PDB entry 8WTE | X-ray diffraction, 2.17 A resolution | chains A and B of the 5 polymer chains in the assembly

Chain A:
Name: T-cell receptor alpha chain
From: Mus musculus
Notes: engineered mutation(s): T159C
Chain sequence (198 residues; each row starts with the number of its first residue):
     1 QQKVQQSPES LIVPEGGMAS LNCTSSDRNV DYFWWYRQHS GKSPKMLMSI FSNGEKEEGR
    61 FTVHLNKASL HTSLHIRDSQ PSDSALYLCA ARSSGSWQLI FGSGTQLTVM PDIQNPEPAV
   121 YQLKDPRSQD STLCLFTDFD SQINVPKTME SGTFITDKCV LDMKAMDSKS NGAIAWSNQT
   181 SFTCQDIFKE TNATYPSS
Not modelled in the structure: 1-2, 164-166, 178-181, 193-198
Cystine bridges: Cys23-Cys89, Cys134-Cys184
What the authors report for this chain:
  - mutagenesis - N29L, N29M, N29T, S49K, S49Q, S49R, S52E, S52I, S52Q, S94A, G95F: decreased binding to MHC class I antigen (Fragment)

Chain B:
Name: T-cell receptor beta chain
From: Mus musculus
Notes: engineered mutation(s): S170C
Chain sequence (239 residues; numbered 1 to 239; the number before each row is that of its first residue):
     1 KIIQKPKYLV AVTGSEKILI CEQYLGHNAM YWYRQSAKKP LEFMFSYSYQ KLMDNQTASS
    61 RFQPQSSKKN HLDLQITALK PDDSATYFCA SSQDRGDSAE TLYFGSGTRL TVLEDLRNVT
   121 PPKVSLFEPS KAEIANKQKA TLVCLARGFF PDHVELSWWV NGKEVHSGVC TDPQAYKESN
   181 YSYCLSSRLR VSATFWHNPR NHFRCQVQFH GLSEEDKWPE GSPKPVTQNI SAEAWGRAD
Not modelled in the structure: 220-222
Cystine bridges: Cys21-Cys89, Cys144-Cys205
What the authors report for this chain:
  - mutagenesis - K51M (2.7-fold), K51M/E100H (15-fold), K51M/E100V, K51M/E100M, K51W, E100H (4.6-fold), E100M, E100V: increased binding to MHC class I antigen (Fragment)

Chain A / chain B interface:
Cross-chain cystine bridges: Cys159(A)-Cys170(B)
Residue-residue contacts (100; chain A residue first):
  Trp34(A) - Ala99(B)
  Trp34(A) - Glu100(B)  hydrogen bond (side chain-backbone)
  Tyr36(A) - Thr101(B)  hydrogen bond
  Tyr36(A) - Leu102(B)  hydrogen bond (side chain-backbone)
  Tyr36(A) - Phe104(B)  hydrophobic
  Gln38(A) - Gln35(B)  hydrogen bond
  Gln38(A) - Phe88(B)
  Ser43(A) - Phe88(B)
  Ser43(A) - Phe104(B)
  Ser43(A) - Gly105(B)
  Pro44(A) - Phe88(B)
  Pro44(A) - Phe104(B)
  Met46(A) - Glu100(B)
  Met46(A) - Thr101(B)
  Ser49(A) - Glu100(B)  hydrogen bond
  Phe51(A) - Glu100(B)
  Leu86(A) - Pro40(B)  hydrophobic
  Leu88(A) - Pro40(B)  hydrophobic
  Arg92(A) - Gly96(B)
  Arg92(A) - Asp97(B)
  Arg92(A) - Ser98(B)
  Arg92(A) - Ala99(B)  hydrogen bond (side chain-backbone)
  Ser96(A) - Gly96(B)
  Ser96(A) - Asp97(B)
  Trp97(A) - Tyr31(B)
  Trp97(A) - Ser46(B)  hydrogen bond (backbone-side chain)
  Trp97(A) - Ser48(B)
  Trp97(A) - Met53(B)  hydrophobic
  Trp97(A) - Arg95(B)
  Trp97(A) - Gly96(B)
  Trp97(A) - Asp97(B)
  Gln98(A) - Tyr33(B)
  Gln98(A) - Phe43(B)
  Gln98(A) - Ser46(B)
  Gln98(A) - Asp54(B)  hydrogen bond
  Leu99(A) - Tyr33(B)  hydrogen bond (backbone-side chain)
  Leu99(A) - Leu102(B)  hydrophobic
  Ile100(A) - Phe43(B)  hydrophobic
  Phe101(A) - Tyr33(B)  hydrophobic
  Phe101(A) - Leu41(B)  hydrophobic
  Phe101(A) - Phe104(B)  hydrophobic
  Gly102(A) - Pro40(B)
  Ser103(A) - Pro40(B)
  Glu117(A) - Lys137(B)  hydrogen bond (backbone-side chain)
  Ala119(A) - Lys137(B)
  Tyr121(A) - Ser130(B)
  Tyr121(A) - Ala132(B)  hydrophobic
  Tyr121(A) - Glu133(B)
  Tyr121(A) - Lys137(B)  hydrogen bond
  Gln122(A) - Ser130(B)
  Leu123(A) - Phe127(B)
  Leu123(A) - Glu128(B)
  Leu123(A) - Thr141(B)
  Leu123(A) - Val143(B)  hydrophobic
  Lys124(A) - Phe127(B)
  Lys124(A) - Glu128(B)  hydrogen bond (backbone-backbone)
  Asp125(A) - Ser125(B)
  Asp125(A) - Leu126(B)
  Asp125(A) - Phe127(B)
  Pro126(A) - Leu126(B)
  Pro126(A) - Glu128(B)
  Ser131(A) - Phe127(B)
  Thr132(A) - Phe127(B)
  Leu133(A) - Phe127(B)  hydrophobic
  Leu133(A) - Val143(B)  hydrophobic
  Leu135(A) - Thr141(B)
  Leu135(A) - Arg188(B)
  Thr137(A) - Arg190(B)
  Asp138(A) - Lys137(B)  salt bridge
  Asp138(A) - Arg190(B)  salt bridge
  Phe154(A) - Glu178(B)
  Thr156(A) - Asp172(B)
  Thr156(A) - Tyr176(B)
  Thr156(A) - Ser186(B)
  Asp157(A) - Tyr176(B)  hydrogen bond (backbone-side chain)
  Cys159(A) - Cys170(B)  disulfide
  Cys159(A) - Thr171(B)  hydrogen bond (side chain-backbone)
  Cys159(A) - Arg188(B)  hydrogen bond (backbone-side chain)
  Val160(A) - Cys170(B)  hydrogen bond (backbone-side chain)
  Leu161(A) - Gly168(B)
  Leu161(A) - Val169(B)
  Leu161(A) - Cys170(B)  hydrophobic
  Leu161(A) - Arg188(B)
  Leu161(A) - Arg190(B)
  Asp162(A) - Ser167(B)  hydrogen bond (backbone-side chain)
  Asp162(A) - Gly168(B)  hydrogen bond (backbone-backbone)
  Met163(A) - Lys139(B)
  Met163(A) - Ser167(B)
  Met163(A) - Arg190(B)
  Met163(A) - Val191(B)
  Met163(A) - Ser192(B)
  Ser168(A) - Lys139(B)
  Ser170(A) - Arg188(B)
  Ser170(A) - Arg190(B)  hydrogen bond
  Asn171(A) - Arg188(B)
  Gly172(A) - Arg188(B)
  Ile174(A) - Val143(B)  hydrophobic
  Ile174(A) - Ser186(B)
  Trp176(A) - Leu145(B)  hydrophobic
  Trp176(A) - Cys184(B)  hydrophobic
Interface residues without a listed pair, chain A (53 interface residues in all): Ser40, Gly41, Lys42, Arg127, Ile155, Ala173
Interface residues without a listed pair, chain B (56 interface residues in all): Lys7, Gln56, Ser106, Asn136, Arg147, Pro173, Lys177, Ser187, Glu233

Summary:
The interface between chain A and chain B involves 53 residues on one side and 56 on the other; the contacts
include 1 disulfide bond, 19 hydrogen bonds and 2 salt bridges. Polar contacts include Asp138(A)-Lys137(B),
Asp138(A)-Arg190(B) and Trp34(A)-Glu100(B). From the paper: N29L, N29M and N29T of chain A, among others,
reduce binding to MHC class I antigen (Fragment); K51M, K51M/E100H and K51M/E100V of chain B, among others,
increase binding to MHC class I antigen (Fragment); 19 substitutions were tested in all.
Here chain A is T-cell receptor alpha chain and chain B is T-cell receptor beta chain, both from Mus musculus.
Entry 8WTE (Crystal structure of TCR in complex with HLA-A*11:01 bound to KRAS-G12V peptide (VVGAVGVGK)) was
determined by X-ray diffraction, deposited together with 8WUL.
